5DJP - chain F; structure by X-ray diffraction, 2.40 A resolution.

[Chain F]
Molecule: Farnesyl pyrophosphate synthase
From: Homo sapiens
Notes: EC 2.5.1.10, 2.5.1.1
UniProt: P14324 (FPPS_HUMAN); residues 6-353 here correspond to UniProt positions 72-419 (UniProt number = residue number + 66)
Sequence (350 residues; row label = number of the first residue in the row):
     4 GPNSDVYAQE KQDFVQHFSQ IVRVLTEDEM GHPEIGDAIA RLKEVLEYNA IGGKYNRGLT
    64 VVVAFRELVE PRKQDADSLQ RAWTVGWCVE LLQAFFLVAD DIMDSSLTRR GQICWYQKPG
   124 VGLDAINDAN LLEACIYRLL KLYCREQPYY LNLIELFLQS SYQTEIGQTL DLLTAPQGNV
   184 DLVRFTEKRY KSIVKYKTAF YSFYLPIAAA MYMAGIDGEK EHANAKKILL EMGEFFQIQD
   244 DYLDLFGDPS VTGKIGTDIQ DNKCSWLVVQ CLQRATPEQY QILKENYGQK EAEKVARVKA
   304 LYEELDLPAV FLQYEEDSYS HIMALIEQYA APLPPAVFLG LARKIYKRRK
Disordered / not traced: 4-7, 351-353
Sequence notes: expression tag (4-5)
Small-molecule neighbours: 5BJ (4-(naphthalen-1-yl)-1H-indole-2-carboxylic acid): Tyr10, Lys57, Asn59, Arg60, Thr63, Ser205, Phe206, Phe239, Leu344, Lys347, Ile348
Swiss-Prot annotation at these positions:
  - binding site (isopentenyl diphosphate): Lys57, Arg60, Gln96, Arg113
  - binding site (Mg(2+)): Asp103, Asp107
  - binding site (dimethylallyl diphosphate): Arg112, Lys200, Thr201, Gln240, Lys257, Lys266
  - site (Important for determining product chain length): Phe98, Phe99
  - modified residue: Lys57 (N6-(2-hydroxyisobutyryl)lysine), Lys287 (N6-acetyllysine)

[In short]
Ligands of chain F: compound 5BJ. From UniProt: 4 isopentenyl diphosphate-binding residues, Mg2+-binding
residues Asp103 and Asp107 and 6 dimethylallyl diphosphate-binding residues.
Chain F is Farnesyl pyrophosphate synthase (Homo sapiens); the structure, Crystal structure of human FPPS in
complex with biaryl compound 5, was determined by X-ray diffraction, deposited together with 5DJV, 5DGN, 5DIQ
and 5DJR.
